7MYJ - chains A and B of the 3 polymer chains in the assembly; structure by X-ray diffraction, 2.95 A resolution.

[Chain A]
Molecule: 5'-AMP-activated protein kinase catalytic subunit alpha-2
From: Homo sapiens
Notes: EC 2.7.11.1, 2.7.11.27, 2.7.11.31; engineered mutation(s): D271G
UniProt: P54646 (AAPK2_HUMAN); residues 2-552 here = UniProt positions 2-552
Sequence (565 residues; row label = number of the first residue in the row; numbers below 1 keep their minus sign (Met-12 is residue -12)):
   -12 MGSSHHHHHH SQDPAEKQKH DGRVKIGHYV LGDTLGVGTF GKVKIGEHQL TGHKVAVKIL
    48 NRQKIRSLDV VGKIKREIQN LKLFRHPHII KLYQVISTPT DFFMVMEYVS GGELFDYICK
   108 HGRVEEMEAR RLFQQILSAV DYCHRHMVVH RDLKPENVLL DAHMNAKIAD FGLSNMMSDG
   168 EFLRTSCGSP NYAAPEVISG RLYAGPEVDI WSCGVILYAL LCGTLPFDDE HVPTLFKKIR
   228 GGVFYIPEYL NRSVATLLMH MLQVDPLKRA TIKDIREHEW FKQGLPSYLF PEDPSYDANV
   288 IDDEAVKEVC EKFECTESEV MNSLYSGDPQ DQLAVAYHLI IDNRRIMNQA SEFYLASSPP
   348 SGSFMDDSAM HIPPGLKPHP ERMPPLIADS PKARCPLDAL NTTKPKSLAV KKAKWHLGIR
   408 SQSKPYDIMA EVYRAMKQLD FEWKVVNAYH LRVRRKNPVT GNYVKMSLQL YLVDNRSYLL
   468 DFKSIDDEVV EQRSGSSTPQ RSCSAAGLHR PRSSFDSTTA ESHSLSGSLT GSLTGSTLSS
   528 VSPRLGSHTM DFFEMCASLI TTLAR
Disordered / not traced: -12 to 6, 294-303, 313-322, 348-361, 375-396, 476-529, 552
Differences from the reference sequence: initiating methionine (-12); expression tag (-11 to 1); conflict Gly271 (Asp in P54646)
Modified residues: Thr172 (phosphothreonine; TPO)
Ligand contacts:
  - staurosporine (4O7; (5S,6R,7R,9R,13cR,14R,16aS)-6-methoxy-5-methyl-7-(methylamino)-6,7,8,9,14,15,16,16a-octahydro-5H,13cH-5,9-epoxy-4b,9a,1 5-triazadibenzo[b,h]cyclonona[1,2,3,4-jkl]cyclopenta[e]-as-indacen-14-ol): Leu22, Gly23, Val24, Gly25, Val30, Ala43, Lys45, Ile77, Met93, Glu94, Tyr95, Val96, Gly99, Glu100, Glu143, Asn144, Leu146, Ala156, Asp157
  - ZQV (5-({5-[(4'R)-4'-acetamido-2',3',4',5'-tetrahydro[1,1'-biphenyl]-4-yl]-6-chloro-1H-imidazo[4,5-b]pyridin-2-yl}oxy)-2-methylbenzoic acid): Val11, Leu18, Gly19, Val24, Gly28, Lys29, Lys31, Ile46, Asn48, Asp88, Phe90
UniProt features mapped onto this chain:
  - active site: Asp139 (Proton acceptor)
  - binding site (ATP): Leu22 to Val30, Lys45
  - modified residue: Thr172 (Phosphothreonine), Thr258 (Phosphothreonine), Ser377 (Phosphoserine), Ser491 (Phosphoserine)
  - natural variant: Pro371 (P371T: In breast cancer samples), Arg407 (R407Q: In a gastric adenocarcinoma sample), Ser523 (S523G: In a breast cancer sample)
  - mutagenesis: Lys45 (K45R: Complete loss of kinase activity), Thr172 (T172A: Loss of ARF6 activation. Loss of interaction with ACSS2; T172D: Phosphomimetic mutant)
Reported in the primary citation:
  - post-translational modification sites: Thr172
  - binding site for ZQV: Lys29

[Chain B]
Molecule: 5'-AMP-activated protein kinase subunit beta-1
From: Homo sapiens
UniProt: Q9Y478 (AAKB1_HUMAN); residue numbers follow UniProt; this construct covers 1-270
Sequence (270 residues; row label = number of the first residue in the row):
     1 MGNTSSERAA LERHGGHKTP RRDSSGGTKD GDRPKILMDS PEDADLFHSE EIKAPEKEEF
    61 LAWQHDLEVN DKAPAQARPT VFRWTGGGKE VYLSGSFNNW SKLPLTRSHN NFVAILDLPE
   121 GEHQYKFFVD GQWTHDPSEP IVTSQLGTVN NIIQVKKTDF EVFDALMVDS QKCSDVSELS
   181 SSPPGPYHQE PYVCKPEERF RAPPILPPHL LQVILNKDTG ISCDPALLPE PNHVMLNHLY
   241 ALSIKDGVMV LSATHRYKKK YVTTLLYKPI
Disordered / not traced: 1-76, 176-183, 199-200
Modified residues: Ser108 (phosphoserine; SEP)
Ligand contacts: ZQV (5-({5-[(4'R)-4'-acetamido-2',3',4',5'-tetrahydro[1,1'-biphenyl]-4-yl]-6-chloro-1H-imidazo[4,5-b]pyridin-2-yl}oxy)-2-methylbenzoic acid): Val81, Arg83, Thr106, Arg107, Ser108, Val113, Ile115
UniProt features mapped onto this chain:
  - modified residue: Thr4 (Phosphothreonine), Ser5 (Phosphoserine), Ser6 (Phosphoserine), Thr19 (Phosphothreonine), Ser24 (Phosphoserine), Ser25 (Phosphoserine), Ser40 (Phosphoserine), Ser96 (Phosphoserine), Ser101 (Phosphoserine), Ser108 (Phosphoserine), Thr148 (Phosphothreonine), Ser182 (Phosphoserine)
  - lipidation: Gly2 (N-myristoyl glycine)
  - mutagenesis: Gly2 (G2A: Abolishes myristoylation and AMP-enhanced phosphorylation of PRKAA1 or PRKAA2)
Reported in the primary citation:
  - post-translational modification sites: Ser108

[Chain A / chain B interface]
Residue-residue contacts (166; chain A residue first):
  His7(A) - Leu103(B)
  Gly9(A) - Thr106(B)  hydrogen bond (backbone-side chain)
  Val11(A) - Thr106(B)
  Val11(A) - Val113(B)  hydrophobic
  Val11(A) - Ile115(B)  hydrophobic
  Lys12(A) - Ile115(B)
  Thr21(A) - Ser108(B)
  Lys31(A) - Ser108(B)
  Asn48(A) - Arg83(B)
  Arg49(A) - Asp159(B)  salt bridge
  Arg49(A) - Ala165(B)  hydrogen bond (side chain-backbone)
  Arg49(A) - Asp169(B)  salt bridge
  Arg53(A) - Asp169(B)  salt bridge
  Val58(A) - Leu166(B)
  Val58(A) - Asp169(B)
  Val58(A) - Ser170(B)
  Val82(A) - Val162(B)  hydrophobic
  Ser84(A) - Asp159(B)  hydrogen bond (side chain-backbone)
  Ser84(A) - Phe160(B)
  Ser84(A) - Glu161(B)
  Ser84(A) - Val162(B)
  Ser84(A) - Ala165(B)
  Thr85(A) - Pro79(B)
  Thr85(A) - Val81(B)
  Thr85(A) - Asp159(B)  hydrogen bond (backbone-backbone)
  Pro86(A) - Pro79(B)
  Pro86(A) - Asp159(B)
  Thr87(A) - Val81(B)
  Asp88(A) - Val81(B)
  Phe89(A) - Ala165(B)  hydrophobic
  Phe89(A) - Leu166(B)  hydrophobic
  Phe89(A) - Asp169(B)
  Phe90(A) - Val81(B)  hydrophobic
  Met164(A) - His233(B)
  Ser165(A) - His233(B)
  Asp166(A) - His233(B)
  Asp166(A) - Leu236(B)
  Asp166(A) - Arg256(B)  salt bridge
  Gly167(A) - His233(B)  hydrogen bond (backbone-backbone)
  Gly167(A) - Val234(B)
  Gly167(A) - Leu236(B)
  Gly167(A) - His238(B)  hydrogen bond (backbone-side chain)
  Glu168(A) - Val234(B)
  Phe169(A) - Pro207(B)  hydrophobic
  Phe169(A) - His209(B)
  Phe169(A) - Leu210(B)  hydrophobic
  Phe169(A) - Val234(B)  hydrophobic
  Arg171(A) - Pro204(B)
  Leu189(A) - Pro204(B)  hydrophobic
  Ala191(A) - His209(B)
  Ala191(A) - Val234(B)  hydrophobic
  Glu194(A) - His209(B)  salt bridge
  Pro253(A) - Pro208(B)  hydrophobic
  Leu254(A) - Pro208(B)
  Leu254(A) - His209(B)
  Leu254(A) - Gln212(B)
  Glu339(A) - Ser222(B)
  Glu339(A) - Leu227(B)
  Phe340(A) - Leu227(B)
  Tyr341(A) - Leu227(B)
  Tyr341(A) - Lys260(B)
  Leu342(A) - Leu227(B)
  Leu342(A) - Leu228(B)
  Leu342(A) - Pro229(B)
  Leu342(A) - Glu230(B)
  Ala343(A) - Thr219(B)
  Ala343(A) - Leu227(B)
  Ala343(A) - Leu228(B)  hydrogen bond (backbone-backbone)
  Ala343(A) - Pro229(B)
  Ser344(A) - Thr219(B)
  Pro346(A) - Asp218(B)
  Leu363(A) - Ile221(B)
  Leu363(A) - Ser222(B)
  Lys364(A) - Ser222(B)
  Pro365(A) - Ile221(B)
  His366(A) - Ile221(B)  hydrogen bond (backbone-backbone)
  His366(A) - Ser222(B)
  His366(A) - Cys223(B)
  His366(A) - Asp224(B)  salt bridge
  Glu368(A) - Asp224(B)
  Glu368(A) - Pro225(B)
  Arg369(A) - Thr219(B)  hydrogen bond
  Arg369(A) - Gly220(B)  hydrogen bond (side chain-backbone)
  Arg369(A) - Ile221(B)
  Arg369(A) - Cys223(B)  hydrogen bond (side chain-backbone)
  Arg369(A) - Pro225(B)
  Ala400(A) - Leu242(B)  hydrophobic
  Lys401(A) - Asn216(B)
  Lys401(A) - Leu242(B)
  Trp402(A) - Val213(B)  hydrophobic
  Trp402(A) - Leu215(B)
  Trp402(A) - Asn216(B)  hydrogen bond (backbone-side chain)
  Trp402(A) - Tyr240(B)
  Trp402(A) - Ala241(B)
  Trp402(A) - Leu242(B)  hydrophobic
  Trp402(A) - Val250(B)  hydrophobic
  Trp402(A) - Ser252(B)
  Trp402(A) - Leu265(B)  hydrophobic
  His403(A) - Tyr240(B)
  His403(A) - Ala241(B)  hydrogen bond (backbone-backbone)
  His403(A) - Leu242(B)
  His403(A) - Ser243(B)
  Leu404(A) - Leu206(B)  hydrophobic
  Leu404(A) - Leu210(B)  hydrophobic
  Leu404(A) - Leu239(B)
  Leu404(A) - Tyr240(B)  hydrophobic
  Pro412(A) - Pro203(B)
  Tyr413(A) - Cys194(B)
  Tyr413(A) - Lys195(B)
  Tyr420(A) - Pro191(B)  hydrophobic
  Tyr420(A) - Tyr192(B)
  Asp427(A) - Gln189(B)  hydrogen bond
  Phe428(A) - Gln189(B)
  Glu429(A) - Tyr187(B)
  Glu429(A) - His188(B)
  Trp430(A) - His188(B)  hydrogen bond (backbone-backbone)
  Trp430(A) - Gln189(B)
  Trp430(A) - Glu190(B)  hydrogen bond (side chain-backbone)
  Trp430(A) - Pro191(B)
  Lys431(A) - Gly185(B)  hydrogen bond (side chain-backbone)
  Lys431(A) - Tyr187(B)
  Val432(A) - Tyr192(B)  hydrophobic
  Tyr436(A) - Ala202(B)
  Tyr436(A) - Pro203(B)
  Arg439(A) - Tyr187(B)  hydrogen bond
  Arg441(A) - Tyr187(B)
  Lys452(A) - Tyr187(B)
  Leu457(A) - Pro203(B)
  Leu457(A) - Pro204(B)
  Tyr458(A) - Pro204(B)
  Tyr458(A) - Leu206(B)  hydrophobic
  Tyr458(A) - Pro207(B)
  Leu459(A) - Pro203(B)
  Leu459(A) - Pro204(B)  hydrogen bond (backbone-backbone)
  Leu459(A) - Ile205(B)
  Leu459(A) - Leu206(B)  hydrogen bond (backbone-backbone)
  Val460(A) - Leu206(B)  hydrophobic
  Tyr465(A) - Pro203(B)  hydrophobic
  Asp468(A) - His238(B)  salt bridge
  Phe469(A) - His238(B)
  Phe469(A) - Leu239(B)  hydrogen bond (backbone-backbone)
  Lys470(A) - Asn237(B)
  Lys470(A) - His238(B)
  Ser471(A) - Asn237(B)  hydrogen bond (backbone-backbone)
  Ser471(A) - His255(B)  hydrogen bond
  Asp473(A) - Asn237(B)  hydrogen bond
  Thr536(A) - His255(B)
  Thr536(A) - Thr264(B)
  Met537(A) - Thr264(B)
  Met537(A) - Leu266(B)  hydrophobic
  Phe539(A) - Asn237(B)
  Phe539(A) - Leu239(B)  hydrophobic
  Phe539(A) - Ala253(B)  hydrophobic
  Phe540(A) - Leu239(B)  hydrophobic
  Phe540(A) - Leu251(B)
  Phe540(A) - Ser252(B)
  Phe540(A) - Ala253(B)
  Phe540(A) - Thr264(B)
  Phe540(A) - Leu266(B)  hydrophobic
  Glu541(A) - Lys268(B)  salt bridge
  Cys543(A) - Leu239(B)  hydrophobic
  Ala544(A) - Met249(B)  hydrophobic
  Ala544(A) - Leu251(B)  hydrophobic
  Ile547(A) - Met249(B)  hydrophobic
  Thr548(A) - Met249(B)
  Thr548(A) - Ile270(B)
Interface residues without a listed pair, chain A (94 interface residues in all): Ile13, Leu18, Lys29, Asp56, Ile61, Lys62, Ile65, Gln66, Ile83, Pro193, Ser345, Lys424, Gln456, Leu466
Interface residues without a listed pair, chain B (80 interface residues in all): Thr80, Phe163, Cys173, Asp175, Pro186, Glu198, Arg201

[Overview]
94 residues of chain A face 80 of chain B across their interface, with 24 hydrogen bonds and 8 salt bridges.
Polar pairs include Arg49(A)-Asp159(B), Arg49(A)-Asp169(B) and Arg53(A)-Asp169(B). Compound ZQV is bound
between chain A and chain B. From the paper: a binding site for ZQV at Lys29(A); modification sites Thr172(A)
and Ser108(B).
Chain A is 5'-AMP-activated protein kinase catalytic subunit alpha-2 and chain B is 5'-AMP-activated protein
kinase subunit beta-1, both from Homo sapiens; the structure, Structure of full length human AMPK (a2b1g1) in
complex with a small molecule activator MSG011, was determined by X-ray diffraction.
